PDB entry 7NJO | electron microscopy, 2.92 A resolution | chains b and d of the 20 polymer chains in the assembly

# Chain b
Protein: ATP synthase subunit b
Organism: Mycolicibacterium smegmatis (strain ATCC 700084 / mc(2)155)
Notes: engineered mutation(s): C-ter 10His tag
UniProt: A0R204 (ATPF_MYCS2); numbering as in UniProt (aligned over 1-170)
Sequence (180 residues; numbered 1 to 180; the number before each row is that of its first residue):
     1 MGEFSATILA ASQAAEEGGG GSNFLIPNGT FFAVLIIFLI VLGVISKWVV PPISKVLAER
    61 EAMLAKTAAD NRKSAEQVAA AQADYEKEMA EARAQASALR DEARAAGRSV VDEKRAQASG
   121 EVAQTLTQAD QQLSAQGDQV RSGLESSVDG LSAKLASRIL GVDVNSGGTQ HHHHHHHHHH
Disordered / not traced: 1-22, 164-180
Sequence notes: expression tag (171-180)

# Chain d
Protein: ATP synthase subunit b-delta
Organism: Mycolicibacterium smegmatis (strain ATCC 700084 / mc(2)155)
UniProt: A0R203 (ATPFD_MYCS2); residues 1-445 here = UniProt positions 1-445
Sequence (445 residues; row label = number of the first residue in the row):
     1 MSIFIGQLIG FAVIAFIIVK WVVPPVRTLM RNQQEAVRAA LAESAEAAKK LADADAMHAK
    61 ALADAKAESE KVTEEAKQDS ERIAAQLSEQ AGSEAERIKA QGAQQIQLMR QQLIRQLRTG
   121 LGAEAVNKAA EIVRAHVADP QAQSATVDRF LSELEQMAPS SVVIDTAATS RLRAASRQSL
   181 AALVEKFDSV AGGLDADGLT NLADELASVA KLLLSETALN KHLAEPTDDS APKVRLLERL
   241 LSDKVSATTL DLLRTAVSNR WSTESNLIDA VEHTARLALL KRAEIAGEVD EVEEQLFRFG
   301 RVLDAEPRLS ALLSDYTTPA EGRVALLDKA LTGRPGVNQT AAALLSQTVG LLRGERADEA
   361 VIDLAELAVS RRGEVVAHVS AAAELSDAQR TRLTEVLSRI YGRPVSVQLH VDPELLGGLS
   421 ITVGDEVIDG SIASRLAAAQ TGLPD
Disordered / not traced: 163-168, 445

# How chain b and chain d interact
Residue-residue contacts (72; chain b residue first):
  Arg-60(b) with Val-37(d)
  Met-63(b) with Leu-41(d), hydrophobic; Ser-44(d)
  Lys-66(b) with Ser-44(d)
  Thr-67(b) with Glu-43(d); Ser-44(d), hydrogen bond; Ala-47(d)
  Asp-70(b) with Ala-47(d); Ala-48(d), hydrogen bond (side chain-backbone); Leu-51(d)
  Asn-71(b) with Lys-50(d)
  Ser-74(b) with Lys-50(d), hydrogen bond; Leu-51(d)
  Gln-77(b) with Ala-54(d); Asp-55(d); His-58(d)
  Val-78(b) with Ala-54(d), hydrophobic
  Ala-81(b) with His-58(d)
  Gln-82(b) with Met-57(d)
  Tyr-85(b) with Ala-65(d), hydrophobic
  Glu-88(b) with Leu-62(d); Ala-65(d); Lys-66(d), hydrogen bond (side chain-backbone)
  Met-89(b) with Ala-65(d), hydrophobic
  Ala-92(b) with Val-72(d), hydrophobic
  Ala-96(b) with Ala-76(d), hydrophobic
  Leu-99(b) with Lys-77(d); Ser-80(d)
  Arg-100(b) with Glu-75(d), salt bridge; Ala-76(d); Asp-79(d), salt bridge
  Ala-103(b) with Ser-80(d)
  Arg-104(b) with Ile-83(d)
  Gly-107(b) with Leu-87(d)
  Arg-108(b) with Leu-87(d)
  Val-111(b) with Leu-87(d), hydrophobic; Gln-90(d); Ala-91(d), hydrophobic
  Lys-114(b) with Ala-91(d); Gly-92(d); Ala-95(d)
  Arg-115(b) with Ala-91(d), hydrogen bond (side chain-backbone); Glu-94(d); Ala-95(d)
  Ala-118(b) with Lys-99(d)
  Glu-121(b) with Lys-99(d)
  Val-122(b) with Ile-98(d); Lys-99(d); Gly-102(d)
  Leu-126(b) with Gly-102(d); Gln-105(d); Ile-106(d), hydrophobic
  Ala-129(b) with Met-109(d)
  Asp-130(b) with Met-109(d)
  Leu-133(b) with Met-109(d), hydrophobic; Leu-113(d)
  Leu-144(b) with Leu-121(d), hydrophobic
  Val-148(b) with Leu-121(d), hydrophobic; Lys-128(d)
  Leu-151(b) with Ala-125(d), hydrophobic
  Ser-152(b) with Ala-125(d); Lys-128(d); Ala-129(d); Ile-132(d)
  Ala-156(b) with Ala-129(d), hydrophobic; Val-133(d), hydrophobic
  Ile-159(b) with Arg-435(d), hydrogen bond (backbone-side chain); Leu-436(d), hydrophobic
  Leu-160(b) with His-136(d); Arg-149(d), hydrogen bond (backbone-side chain)
  Gly-161(b) with Arg-149(d)
  Val-162(b) with Arg-149(d)
Interface residues without a listed pair, chain b (46 interface residues in all): Asp-84, Ser-119, Thr-125, Asp-149, Leu-155
Interface residues without a listed pair, chain d (53 interface residues in all): Ala-40, Ala-61, Glu-68, Ser-69, Thr-73, Glu-124, Val-126, Ala-439

# Summary
The interface between chain b and chain d involves 46 residues on one side and 53 on the other, with 7
hydrogen bonds and 2 salt bridges. Polar pairs include Arg-100(b)/Glu-75(d), Arg-100(b)/Asp-79(d) and
Thr-67(b)/Ser-44(d).
Chain b is ATP synthase subunit b and chain d is ATP synthase subunit b-delta, both from Mycolicibacterium
smegmatis (strain ATCC 700084 / mc(2)155); the structure, Mycobacterium smegmatis ATP synthase state 1e, was
determined by electron microscopy together with 7NJK, 7NJL, 7NJM, 7NJN, 7NJP, 7NJQ and 20 further entries from
the same study.
